PDB entry 4G0J | X-ray diffraction, 3.40 A resolution | chain A

[Chain A]
Name: Non-structural protein 2
Source organism: Simian 11 rotavirus
Notes: EC 3.6.4.-; engineered mutation(s): C-terminal deletion mutation
Reference sequence: Q03243 (NSP2_ROTSR); numbering as in UniProt (aligned over 1-294)
Sequence (294 residues; row label = number of the first residue in the row):
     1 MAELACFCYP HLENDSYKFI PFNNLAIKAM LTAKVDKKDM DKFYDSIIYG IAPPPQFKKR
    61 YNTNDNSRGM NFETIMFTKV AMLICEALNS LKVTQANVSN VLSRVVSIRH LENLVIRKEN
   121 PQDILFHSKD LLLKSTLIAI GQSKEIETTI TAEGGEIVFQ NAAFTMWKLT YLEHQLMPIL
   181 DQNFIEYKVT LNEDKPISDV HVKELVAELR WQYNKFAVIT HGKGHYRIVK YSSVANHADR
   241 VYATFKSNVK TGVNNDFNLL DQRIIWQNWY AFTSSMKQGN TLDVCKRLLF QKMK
Not modelled in the structure: 1, 292-294
Curated features (UniProtKB/Swiss-Prot):
  - region: Leu-205 to Val-241 (RNA-binding)
  - active site: His-225 (For NTPase and RTPase activities)
  - binding site (ATP): Ser-107 to Arg-109, Lys-188, His-221 to Lys-223, Arg-227

[Overview]
From UniProt: active-site residue His-225 and 8 ATP-binding residues.
Chain A is Non-structural protein 2 (Simian 11 rotavirus); the structure, Crystallographic Analysis of
Rotavirus NSP2-RNA Complex Reveals Specific Recognition of 5'-GG Sequence for RTPase activity, was determined
by X-ray diffraction together with 4G0A from the same study.
